Entry 6TWV (X-ray diffraction, 2.55 A resolution); this record covers chains C and D of the 6 polymer chains in the assembly.

== Chain C ==
Protein: Hemagglutinin HA1
From: Influenza A virus (A/harbour seal/Germany/1/2014(H10N7))
Reference sequence: A0A0A7HR51 (A0A0A7HR51_9INFA); residues 1-323 here correspond to UniProt positions 10-332 (UniProt number = residue number + 9)
Amino-acid sequence (325 residues; numbered -1 to 323; the number before each row is that of its first residue; numbers below 1 keep their minus sign (Asp-1 is residue -1)):
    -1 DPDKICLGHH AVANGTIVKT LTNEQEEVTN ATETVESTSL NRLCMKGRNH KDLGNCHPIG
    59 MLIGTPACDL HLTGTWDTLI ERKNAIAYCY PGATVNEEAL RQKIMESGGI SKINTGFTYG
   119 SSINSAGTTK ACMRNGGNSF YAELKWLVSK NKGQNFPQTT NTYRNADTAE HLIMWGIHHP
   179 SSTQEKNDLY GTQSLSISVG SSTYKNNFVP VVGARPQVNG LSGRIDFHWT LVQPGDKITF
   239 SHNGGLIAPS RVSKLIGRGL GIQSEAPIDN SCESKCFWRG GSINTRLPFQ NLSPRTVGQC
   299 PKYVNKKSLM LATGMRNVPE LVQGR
Disordered / not traced: -1 to 0, 319-323
Disulfides: Cys42-Cys270, Cys54-Cys66, Cys87-Cys130, Cys274-Cys298
Covalently attached groups: N-acetylglucosamine (NAG) linked to Asn28
Differences from the reference sequence: expression tag (-1 to 0)
Bound ions: Ca2+: Glu104 (together with N-acetylglucosamine) (shared with Glu64(D) of chain D; 1 residue of chain F)

== Chain D ==
Protein: Hemagglutinin HA2
From: Influenza A virus (A/harbour seal/Germany/1/2014(H10N7))
Reference sequence: A0A0A7HR51 (A0A0A7HR51_9INFA); residues 1-176 here correspond to UniProt positions 333-508 (UniProt number = residue number + 332)
Amino-acid sequence (177 residues; row label = number of the first residue in the row):
     1 GLFGAIAGFI ENGWEGMVDG WYGFRHQNAQ GTGQAADYKS TQAAIDQITG KLNRIIKKTN
    61 TEFESIESEF SEIDHQIGNV INWTKDSITD IWTYQAELLV AMENQHTIDM ADSEMLNLYE
   121 RVRKQLRQNA EEDGKGCFEI YHACDDSCME SIRNNTYDHS QYREEALLNR LNINPVK
Disordered / not traced: 173-177
Disulfides: Cys144-Cys148
Covalently attached groups: N-acetylglucosamine (NAG) linked to Asn82
Differences from the reference sequence: expression tag (177)
Bound ions: Ca2+: Glu64 (together with N-acetylglucosamine) (shared with Glu104(C) of chain C; 1 residue of chain F)

== How chain C and chain D interact ==
Cross-chain cystine bridges: Cys4(C)-Cys137(D)
Residue-residue contacts (144):
  Asp1(C) - Gln27(D)
  Asp1(C) - Asn28(D)
  Asp1(C) - Phe138(D)
  Asp1(C) - Glu139(D)
  Asp1(C) - Ile140(D)  hydrogen bond (backbone-backbone)
  Asp1(C) - His142(D)
  Asp1(C) - Ala143(D)
  Asp1(C) - Cys144(D)  hydrogen bond (side chain-backbone)
  Lys2(C) - His26(D)
  Lys2(C) - Gln27(D)  hydrogen bond (backbone-backbone)
  Lys2(C) - Asp133(D)  salt bridge
  Lys2(C) - Phe138(D)
  Lys2(C) - Glu139(D)  salt bridge
  Lys2(C) - Met149(D)
  Ile3(C) - Phe24(D)  hydrophobic
  Ile3(C) - Arg25(D)
  Ile3(C) - Cys137(D)
  Ile3(C) - Phe138(D)  hydrogen bond (backbone-backbone)
  Ile3(C) - Ile140(D)  hydrophobic
  Ile3(C) - Ile152(D)  hydrophobic
  Cys4(C) - Trp14(D)
  Cys4(C) - Phe24(D)
  Cys4(C) - Arg25(D)  hydrogen bond (backbone-backbone)
  Cys4(C) - Gly136(D)
  Cys4(C) - Cys137(D)  disulfide
  Leu5(C) - Trp14(D)
  Leu5(C) - Gly23(D)
  Leu5(C) - Phe24(D)  hydrophobic
  Leu5(C) - Leu118(D)  hydrophobic
  Leu5(C) - Tyr119(D)  hydrophobic
  Leu5(C) - Gly136(D)  hydrogen bond (backbone-backbone)
  Leu5(C) - Phe138(D)  hydrophobic
  Gly6(C) - Trp14(D)
  Gly6(C) - Met17(D)
  Gly6(C) - Tyr22(D)
  Gly6(C) - Gly23(D)  hydrogen bond (backbone-backbone)
  Gly6(C) - Met115(D)
  His7(C) - Ile6(D)
  His7(C) - Ile10(D)
  His7(C) - Asn12(D)
  His7(C) - Gly13(D)
  His7(C) - Trp14(D)  hydrogen bond (backbone-backbone)
  His7(C) - Met17(D)
  His7(C) - Trp21(D)
  His7(C) - Met115(D)
  His8(C) - Trp14(D)
  His8(C) - Met17(D)
  His8(C) - Gly20(D)
  His8(C) - Trp21(D)  hydrogen bond (backbone-backbone)
  Ala9(C) - Gly13(D)
  Ala9(C) - Trp14(D)  hydrogen bond (backbone-backbone)
  Ala9(C) - Glu15(D)
  Ala11(C) - Glu15(D)
  Val16(C) - Asn104(D)
  Lys17(C) - Ala101(D)
  Lys17(C) - Asn104(D)  hydrogen bond (backbone-side chain)
  Thr18(C) - Ala101(D)
  Thr18(C) - Asn104(D)
  Thr18(C) - Gln105(D)  hydrogen bond
  Thr18(C) - Ile108(D)
  Leu19(C) - Ala101(D)
  Leu19(C) - Met102(D)
  Leu19(C) - Gln105(D)  hydrogen bond (backbone-side chain)
  Thr20(C) - Gln105(D)  hydrogen bond (backbone-side chain)
  Glu24(C) - Ile108(D)
  Val26(C) - Ile108(D)  hydrophobic
  Thr30(C) - Leu52(D)
  Glu79(C) - Phe70(D)
  Arg80(C) - Phe70(D)
  Lys81(C) - Phe70(D)
  Glu96(C) - Ser68(D)
  Glu96(C) - Ser71(D)
  Arg99(C) - Ser68(D)
  Gln100(C) - Ile66(D)
  Glu104(C) - Glu64(D)
  Arg256(C) - Glu64(D)  salt bridge
  Leu258(C) - Glu62(D)
  Gln261(C) - Ser65(D)
  Gln261(C) - Glu67(D)
  Gln261(C) - Ser68(D)  hydrogen bond
  Gln261(C) - Glu69(D)  hydrogen bond (side chain-backbone)
  Gln261(C) - Phe70(D)
  Ser262(C) - Phe70(D)
  Glu263(C) - Phe70(D)
  Arg277(C) - Glu69(D)  salt bridge
  Arg277(C) - Phe70(D)
  Arg284(C) - Ile56(D)
  Arg284(C) - Lys57(D)
  Pro286(C) - Ile55(D)
  Pro286(C) - Lys57(D)
  Phe287(C) - Ala96(D)  hydrophobic
  Pro292(C) - Lys85(D)
  Arg293(C) - Glu67(D)  salt bridge
  Arg293(C) - Ser68(D)
  Arg293(C) - Glu69(D)  salt bridge
  Val295(C) - Phe63(D)
  Val295(C) - Glu64(D)
  Val295(C) - Ser65(D)
  Gly296(C) - Thr61(D)
  Gly296(C) - Glu62(D)
  Gly296(C) - Phe63(D)  hydrogen bond (backbone-backbone)
  Gln297(C) - Lys58(D)  hydrogen bond (backbone-side chain)
  Gln297(C) - Asn60(D)
  Gln297(C) - Thr61(D)
  Gln297(C) - Glu62(D)
  Pro299(C) - Lys58(D)
  Lys300(C) - Phe63(D)
  Lys300(C) - Trp92(D)
  Tyr301(C) - Thr89(D)
  Tyr301(C) - Trp92(D)
  Val302(C) - Trp92(D)
  Val302(C) - Thr93(D)
  Asn303(C) - Thr89(D)
  Asn303(C) - Asp90(D)
  Asn303(C) - Thr93(D)  hydrogen bond (backbone-side chain)
  Lys304(C) - Glu97(D)
  Leu307(C) - Ala96(D)  hydrophobic
  Leu307(C) - Glu97(D)
  Met308(C) - Val100(D)
  Met308(C) - Asn104(D)  hydrogen bond (backbone-side chain)
  Leu309(C) - Leu52(D)  hydrophobic
  Leu309(C) - Ile55(D)  hydrophobic
  Leu309(C) - Glu103(D)
  Leu309(C) - Asn104(D)
  Ala310(C) - Asn104(D)  hydrogen bond (backbone-side chain)
  Ala310(C) - Thr107(D)
  Thr311(C) - Trp21(D)
  Thr311(C) - Ile48(D)
  Gly312(C) - Trp21(D)
  Gly312(C) - Thr107(D)
  Met313(C) - Ile6(D)  hydrophobic
  Met313(C) - Ala111(D)  hydrophobic
  Arg314(C) - Gly1(D)
  Arg314(C) - Ala7(D)
  Arg314(C) - Ile108(D)
  Val316(C) - Ala7(D)  hydrophobic
  Val316(C) - Glu11(D)
  Val316(C) - Asn12(D)
  Val316(C) - Gly13(D)  hydrogen bond (backbone-backbone)
  Pro317(C) - Asn12(D)
  Pro317(C) - Glu15(D)
  Glu318(C) - Asn12(D)
  Glu318(C) - Gly13(D)
  Glu318(C) - Glu15(D)  hydrogen bond (side chain-backbone)
Interface residues without a listed pair, chain C (63 interface residues in all): Val10, Thr32, Cys274, Ile281, Thr283, Leu285, Cys298
Interface residues without a listed pair, chain D (73 interface residues in all): Ala29, Thr59, Leu98, Leu99, Val122, Leu126

== In short ==
Chain C and chain D form an interface of 63 and 73 residues respectively, with 1 disulfide bond, 23 hydrogen
bonds and 6 salt bridges. Among the polar pairs are Lys2(C)-Asp133(D), Lys2(C)-Glu139(D) and
Arg256(C)-Glu64(D). N-acetylglucosamine is covalently linked to Asn28(C).
Here chain C is Hemagglutinin HA1 and chain D is Hemagglutinin HA2, both from Influenza A virus (A/harbour
seal/Germany/1/2014(H10N7)). Entry 6TWV (Crystal structure of the haemagglutinin mutant (Gln226Leu) from an
H10N7 seal influenza virus isolated in Germany ...) was determined by X-ray diffraction, deposited together
with 6TJW, 6TJY, 6TVA, 6TVB, 6TVC, 6TVD and 9 further entries.
